Entry 2VRX (X-ray diffraction, 1.86 A resolution); this record covers chains A and D.

Chain A:
Name: Serine/threonine-protein kinase 12-A
From: Xenopus laevis
Notes: EC 2.7.11.1; fragment: catalytic kinase domain, residues 77-361
UniProt: Q6DE08 (AUKBA_XENLA); numbering as in UniProt (aligned over 77-361)
Chain sequence (285 residues; numbered 77 to 361; the number before each row is that of its first residue):
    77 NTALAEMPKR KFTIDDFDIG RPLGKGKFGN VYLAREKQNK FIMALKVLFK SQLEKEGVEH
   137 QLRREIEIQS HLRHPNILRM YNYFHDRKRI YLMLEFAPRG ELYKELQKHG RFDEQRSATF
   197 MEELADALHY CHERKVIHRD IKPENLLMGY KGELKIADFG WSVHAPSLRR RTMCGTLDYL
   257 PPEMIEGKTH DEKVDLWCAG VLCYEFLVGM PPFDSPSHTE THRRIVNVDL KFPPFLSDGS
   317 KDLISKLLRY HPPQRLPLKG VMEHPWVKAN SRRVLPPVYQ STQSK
Disordered / not traced: 77-86, 356-361
Modified positions: T248 (phosphothreonine; TPO)
Small-molecule neighbours: 447 (N-(4-{[6-methoxy-7-(3-morpholin-4-ylpropoxy)quinazolin-4-yl]amino}phenyl)benzamide): R97, L99, V107, A120, K122, L138, E141, I142, Q145, L154, M156, L168, L170, E171, F172, A173, P174, R175, G176, E177, L223, A233
Swiss-Prot annotation at these positions:
  - active site: D216 (Proton acceptor)
  - binding site (ATP): L99 to V107, K122

Chain D:
Name: Inner centromere protein A
From: Xenopus laevis
UniProt: O13024 (INCEA_XENLA); numbering as in UniProt (aligned over 798-840)
Chain sequence (43 residues; each row starts with the number of its first residue):
   798 IPAWASGNLL TQAIRQQYYK PIDVDRMYGT IDSPKLEELF NKS

How chain A and chain D interact:
Contacting residue pairs (74; chain A residue first):
  K87(A) - D829(D)
  K87(A) - S830(D)
  K87(A) - P831(D)
  F88(A) - Y825(D)  hydrophobic
  F88(A) - I828(D)  hydrophobic
  D94(A) - W801(D)
  I95(A) - P799(D)
  G96(A) - I798(D)
  G96(A) - P799(D)
  G96(A) - W801(D)
  G96(A) - A802(D)
  R97(A) - A802(D)  hydrogen bond (side chain-backbone)
  R97(A) - L807(D)
  L109(A) - A802(D)
  L109(A) - L807(D)  hydrophobic
  A110(A) - W801(D)
  R111(A) - W801(D)
  E112(A) - Y825(D)
  N115(A) - M824(D)
  N115(A) - Y825(D)
  F117(A) - Q814(D)
  F117(A) - I819(D)  hydrophobic
  F117(A) - V821(D)  hydrophobic
  F117(A) - Y825(D)
  I118(A) - L807(D)  hydrophobic
  I118(A) - A810(D)  hydrophobic
  I118(A) - I811(D)  hydrophobic
  I118(A) - Q814(D)  hydrogen bond (backbone-side chain)
  M119(A) - Y825(D)
  K126(A) - L836(D)  hydrogen bond (side chain-backbone)
  K126(A) - F837(D)
  K126(A) - N838(D)  hydrogen bond (side chain-backbone)
  L129(A) - F837(D)  hydrophobic
  E135(A) - F837(D)
  R139(A) - L833(D)
  I142(A) - L833(D)  hydrophobic
  E143(A) - L833(D)
  R149(A) - D822(D)  salt bridge
  R155(A) - D822(D)  salt bridge
  Y157(A) - V821(D)  hydrophobic
  Y157(A) - Y825(D)  hydrophobic
  N158(A) - Y825(D)  hydrogen bond (side chain-backbone)
  N158(A) - I828(D)  hydrogen bond (side chain-backbone)
  N158(A) - S830(D)  hydrogen bond
  Y159(A) - S830(D)
  Y159(A) - P831(D)
  Y159(A) - L833(D)
  F160(A) - P831(D)  hydrophobic
  H161(A) - P831(D)
  H161(A) - E835(D)
  H161(A) - L836(D)
  H161(A) - N838(D)
  H161(A) - K839(D)
  H161(A) - S840(D)
  D162(A) - S840(D)
  R163(A) - S840(D)  hydrogen bond (backbone-side chain)
  I166(A) - F837(D)  hydrophobic
  M169(A) - Y825(D)  hydrophobic
  F172(A) - I811(D)  hydrophobic
  P174(A) - I811(D)  hydrophobic
  Y226(A) - I811(D)  hydrophobic
  Y226(A) - R812(D)  hydrogen bond
  Y226(A) - Y815(D)  hydrophobic
  Y226(A) - Y816(D)  hydrophobic
  K227(A) - Y815(D)
  K227(A) - Y816(D)
  E229(A) - Y815(D)
  P352(A) - Y815(D)
  P353(A) - Y815(D)
  P353(A) - P818(D)
  V354(A) - P818(D)
  Y355(A) - P818(D)
  Y355(A) - I819(D)
  Y355(A) - D820(D)
Other interface residues (no listed pair), chain A (45 interface residues in all): K116, E130, L138, V350, L351
Other interface residues (no listed pair), chain D (30 interface residues in all): G826

In short:
The interface between chain A and chain D involves 45 residues on one side and 30 on the other, with 9
hydrogen bonds and 2 salt bridges. Among the polar pairs are R149(A)-D822(D), R155(A)-D822(D) and
R97(A)-A802(D). Ligands of chain A: compound 447.
Chain A is Serine/threonine-protein kinase 12-A and chain D is Inner centromere protein A, both from Xenopus
laevis; the structure, Structure of Aurora B kinase in complex with ZM447439, was determined by X-ray
diffraction.
